PDB entry 4YPQ | X-ray diffraction, 2.32 A resolution | chain A

Chain A:
Name: Nuclear receptor ROR-gamma
From: Homo sapiens
UniProt: P51449 (RORG_HUMAN); residue numbers follow UniProt; this construct covers 265-507
Sequence (243 residues; row label = number of the first residue in the row):
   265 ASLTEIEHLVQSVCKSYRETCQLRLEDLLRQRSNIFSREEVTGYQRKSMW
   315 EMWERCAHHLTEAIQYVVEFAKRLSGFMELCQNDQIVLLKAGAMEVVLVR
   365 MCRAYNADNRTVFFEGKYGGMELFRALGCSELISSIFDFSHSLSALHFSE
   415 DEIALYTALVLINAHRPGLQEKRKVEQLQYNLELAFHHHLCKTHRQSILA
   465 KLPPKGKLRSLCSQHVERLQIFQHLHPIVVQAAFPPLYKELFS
UniProt features mapped onto this chain:
  - motif: L501 to F506 (AF-2)
  - mutagenesis: A327 (A327F: Completely abolishes transcriptional activity), F378 (F378Q: Completely abolishes transcriptional activity), I397 (I397N: Nearly abolishes transcriptional activity)
Disulfides: C455 forms a disulfide with the same residue of a neighbouring copy of this chain
Small-molecule neighbours: 4F1 (4-{1-[2-chloro-6-(trifluoromethyl)benzoyl]-1H-indazol-3-yl}benzoic acid): W317, A321, L324, T325, I328, Q329, L353, K354, A357, M358, V480, L483, Q484, Q487, I492, V494, Q495, A496, A497, F498, P499, L501, Y502, L505, F506
What the authors report for this chain:
  - binding site for 4F1: Q329, A497, F498

Overview:
Chain A binds compound 4F1. Curated annotation (UniProt) lists 3 mutagenesis sites. The paper reports a
binding site for 4F1 at Q329, A497 and F498.
Chain A is Nuclear receptor ROR-gamma (Homo sapiens); the structure, Crystal structure of the ROR(gamma)t
ligand binding domain in complex with 4-(1-(2-chloro-6-(trifluoromethyl)benzoyl)-1H-indazol-3-yl)benzoic acid,
was determined by X-ray diffraction, deposited together with 5C4O, 5C4S, 5C4T and 5C4U.
